7X8Z - chains H and L of the 3 polymer chains in the assembly; structure by electron microscopy, 4.10 A resolution (low resolution: residue-level contacts below are approximate; hydrogen-bond / salt-bridge calls are withheld).

# Chain H
Protein: Ab188 heavy chain
Source organism: Severe acute respiratory syndrome coronavirus 2
Sequence (265 residues; row label = number of the first residue in the row; numbers below 1 keep their minus sign (Met-27 is residue -27)):
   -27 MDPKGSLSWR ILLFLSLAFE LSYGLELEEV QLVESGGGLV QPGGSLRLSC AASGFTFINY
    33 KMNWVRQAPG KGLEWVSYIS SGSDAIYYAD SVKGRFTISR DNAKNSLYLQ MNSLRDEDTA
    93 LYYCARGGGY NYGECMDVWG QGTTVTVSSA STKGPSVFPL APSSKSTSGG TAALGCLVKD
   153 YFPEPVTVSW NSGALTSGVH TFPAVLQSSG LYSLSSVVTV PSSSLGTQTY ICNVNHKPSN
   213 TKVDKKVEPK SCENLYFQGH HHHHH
Disordered / not traced: -27 to 0, 121-237
Disulfides: Cys22-Cys96

# Chain L
Protein: Ab188 light chain
Source organism: Severe acute respiratory syndrome coronavirus 2
Sequence (248 residues; row label = number of the first residue in the row; numbers below 1 keep their minus sign (Met-27 is residue -27)):
   -27 MDPKGSLSWR ILLFLSLAFE LSYGLELEDI QMTQSPDSLA VSLGERATIN CKSSQSVLYS
    33 SNNKNYLAWY QQKPGQPPKL LIYWASTRES GVPDRFSGSG SGTDFTLTIS SLQAEDVAVY
    93 YCQHYYSPPP TFGGGTKVEI KRTVAAPSVF IFPPSDEQLK SGTASVVCLL NNFYPREAKV
   153 QWKVDNALQS GNSQESVTEQ DSKDSTYSLS STLTLSKADY EKHKVYACEV THQGLSSPVT
   213 KSFNRGEC
Disordered / not traced: -27 to 0, 113-220
Disulfides: Cys23-Cys94

# Interface between chain H and chain L
Contacting residue pairs (22; chain H residue first):
  Leu45(H) - Tyr93(L)
  Leu45(H) - Phe104(L)
  Trp47(H) - Pro100(L)
  Trp47(H) - Pro101(L)
  Trp47(H) - Pro102(L)
  Tyr59(H) - Pro100(L)
  Tyr95(H) - Gly47(L)
  Tyr95(H) - Pro50(L)
  Tyr104(H) - Tyr55(L)
  Tyr104(H) - Trp56(L)
  Tyr104(H) - Glu61(L)
  Cys107(H) - Ala40(L)
  Cys107(H) - Tyr42(L)
  Cys107(H) - Leu52(L)
  Cys107(H) - Gln95(L)
  Met108(H) - Tyr42(L)
  Met108(H) - Leu52(L)
  Asp109(H) - Leu52(L)
  Trp111(H) - Tyr42(L)
  Trp111(H) - Pro49(L)
  Trp111(H) - Pro50(L)
  Gly112(H) - Pro49(L)
Other interface residues (no listed pair), chain H (15 interface residues in all): Gly44, Glu46, Gly105, Glu106, Gln113
Other interface residues (no listed pair), chain L (17 interface residues in all): Gln44, Tyr97

# Overview
15 residues of chain H face 17 of chain L across their interface.
Chain H is Ab188 heavy chain and chain L is Ab188 light chain, both from Severe acute respiratory syndrome
coronavirus 2; the structure, The SARS-CoV-2 receptor binding domain bound with the Fab fragment of a human
neutralizing antibody Ab188, was determined by electron microscopy, deposited together with 7X8W, 7X8Y, 7X90,
7X91 and 7X92.
